PDB entry 7KCO | X-ray diffraction, 1.86 A resolution | chains B and D of the 4 polymer chains in the assembly

Chain B:
Name: Nuclear receptor ROR-gamma
Organism: Homo sapiens
Reference sequence: P51449 (RORG_HUMAN); residue numbers follow UniProt; this construct covers 262-507
Chain sequence (248 residues; numbered 260 to 507; the number before each row is that of its first residue):
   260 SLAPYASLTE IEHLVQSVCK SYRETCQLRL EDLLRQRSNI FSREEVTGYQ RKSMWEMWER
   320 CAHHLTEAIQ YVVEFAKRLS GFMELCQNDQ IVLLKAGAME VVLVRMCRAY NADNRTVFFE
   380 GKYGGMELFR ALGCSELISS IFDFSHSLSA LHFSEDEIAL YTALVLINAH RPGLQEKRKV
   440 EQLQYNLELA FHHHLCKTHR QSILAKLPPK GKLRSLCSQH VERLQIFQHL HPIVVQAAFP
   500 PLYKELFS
Differences from the reference sequence: expression tag (260-261)
Small-molecule neighbours: WB7 (1-[(2-chlorophenyl)methyl]-N-{[4-(methylsulfonyl)phenyl]methyl}-4',5'-dihydrospiro[piperidine-4,7'-thieno[2,3-c]pyran]-2'-carboxamide): Cys-285, Gln-286, Leu-287, Leu-292, Trp-317, Cys-320, Ala-321, His-323, Leu-324, Met-358, Leu-362, Arg-364, Met-365, Arg-367, Ala-368, Val-376, Phe-377, Phe-378, Phe-388, Leu-391, Cys-393, Leu-396, Ile-397, Ile-400, His-479, Tyr-502
UniProt features mapped onto this chain:
  - motif: Leu-501 to Phe-506 (AF-2)
  - mutagenesis: Ala-327 (A327F: Completely abolishes transcriptional activity), Phe-378 (F378Q: Completely abolishes transcriptional activity), Ile-397 (I397N: Nearly abolishes transcriptional activity)

Chain D:
Name: Peptide GLU-LYS-HIS-LYS-ILE-LEU-HIS-ARG-LEU-LEU-GLN-ASP-SER
Chain sequence (13 residues; numbered 685 to 697; the number before each row is that of its first residue):
   685 EKHKILHRLL QDS

Interface between chain B and chain D:
Contacting residue pairs (20; chain B residue first):
  Lys-336(B) / Leu-693(D)  hydrogen bond (side chain-backbone)
  Lys-336(B) / Leu-694(D)
  Lys-336(B) / Asp-696(D)  salt bridge
  Lys-336(B) / Ser-697(D)
  Met-342(B) / Leu-694(D)
  Gln-349(B) / Leu-694(D)
  Ile-350(B) / His-687(D)
  Ile-350(B) / Leu-694(D)  hydrophobic
  Leu-353(B) / Leu-690(D)  hydrophobic
  Leu-353(B) / Leu-694(D)  hydrophobic
  Lys-354(B) / Glu-685(D)
  Pro-500(B) / Ile-689(D)  hydrophobic
  Leu-501(B) / Ile-689(D)  hydrophobic
  Leu-501(B) / Leu-693(D)  hydrophobic
  Glu-504(B) / Lys-686(D)
  Glu-504(B) / His-687(D)
  Glu-504(B) / Lys-688(D)  hydrogen bond (side chain-backbone)
  Glu-504(B) / Ile-689(D)  hydrogen bond (side chain-backbone)
  Glu-504(B) / Leu-690(D)  hydrogen bond (side chain-backbone)
  Leu-505(B) / Leu-690(D)  hydrophobic
Also at the interface, not in a pair above, chain B (12 interface residues in all): Val-332, Phe-341
Also at the interface, not in a pair above, chain D (11 interface residues in all): His-691

Overview:
The interface between chain B and chain D involves 12 residues on one side and 11 on the other, with 4
hydrogen bonds and 1 salt bridge. Polar contacts include Lys-336(B)/Asp-696(D), Lys-336(B)/Leu-693(D) and
Glu-504(B)/Lys-688(D). Ligands of chain B: compound WB7.
Chain B is Nuclear receptor ROR-gamma (Homo sapiens) and chain D is Peptide
GLU-LYS-HIS-LYS-ILE-LEU-HIS-ARG-LEU-LEU-GLN-ASP-SER; the structure, ROR gamma in complex with SCR2 and
compound 3, was determined by X-ray diffraction.
